Entry 5L6C (X-ray diffraction, 2.60 A resolution); this record covers chains O and P of the 28 polymer chains in the assembly.

== Chain O ==
Name: Proteasome subunit alpha type-2
Organism: Saccharomyces cerevisiae (strain ATCC 204508 / S288c)
Notes: EC 3.4.25.1
Reference sequence: P23639 (PSA2_YEAST); residues 1-250 here = UniProt positions 1-250
Chain sequence (250 residues; each row starts with the number of its first residue):
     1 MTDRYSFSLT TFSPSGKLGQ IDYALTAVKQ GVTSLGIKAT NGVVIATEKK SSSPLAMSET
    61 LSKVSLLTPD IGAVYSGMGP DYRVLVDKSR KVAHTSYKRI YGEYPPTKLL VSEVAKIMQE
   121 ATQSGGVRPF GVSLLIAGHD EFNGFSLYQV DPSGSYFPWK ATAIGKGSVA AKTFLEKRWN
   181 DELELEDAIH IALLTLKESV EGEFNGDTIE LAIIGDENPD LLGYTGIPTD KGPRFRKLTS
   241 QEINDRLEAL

== Chain P ==
Name: Proteasome subunit alpha type-3
Organism: Saccharomyces cerevisiae (strain ATCC 204508 / S288c)
Notes: EC 3.4.25.1
Reference sequence: P23638 (PSA3_YEAST); residues 0-257 here correspond to UniProt positions 1-258 (UniProt number = residue number + 1)
Chain sequence (258 residues; row label = number of the first residue in the row; numbering starts at 0):
     0 MGSRRYDSRT TIFSPEGRLY QVEYALESIS HAGTAIGIMA SDGIVLAAER KVTSTLLEQD
    60 TSTEKLYKLN DKIAVAVAGL TADAEILINT ARIHAQNYLK TYNEDIPVEI LVRRLSDIKQ
   120 GYTQHGGLRP FGVSFIYAGY DDRYGYQLYT SNPSGNYTGW KAISVGANTS AAQTLLQMDY
   180 KDDMKVDDAI ELALKTLSKT TDSSALTYDR LEFATIRKGA NDGEVYQKIF KPQEIKDILV
   240 KTGITKKDED EEADEDMK
Disordered / not traced: 0, 245-257

== Chain O / chain P interface ==
Contacting residue pairs (65):
  R4(O) - S2(P)  hydrogen bond (backbone-side chain)
  Y5(O) - S2(P)
  Y5(O) - Y5(P)
  S6(O) - G125(P)
  S6(O) - L127(P)
  F7(O) - S2(P)
  F7(O) - Y5(P)
  F7(O) - D6(P)
  F7(O) - G126(P)
  S8(O) - G126(P)  hydrogen bond (backbone-backbone)
  S8(O) - L127(P)
  S8(O) - R128(P)  hydrogen bond (side chain-backbone)
  T10(O) - R128(P)
  T11(O) - S7(P)
  T11(O) - T9(P)
  T11(O) - Q20(P)
  F12(O) - Q20(P)
  F12(O) - Y23(P)
  F12(O) - A24(P)  hydrophobic
  F12(O) - R128(P)
  F12(O) - P129(P)
  F12(O) - G131(P)
  S13(O) - Y23(P)
  P14(O) - Y23(P)  hydrophobic
  P14(O) - E26(P)
  S15(O) - E26(P)
  S15(O) - H30(P)
  G16(O) - Y23(P)
  G16(O) - E26(P)
  G16(O) - S27(P)  hydrogen bond (backbone-side chain)
  L18(O) - R128(P)
  K38(O) - E57(P)  salt bridge
  S112(O) - E84(P)
  K116(O) - I85(P)
  Q119(O) - A81(P)
  Q119(O) - D82(P)  hydrogen bond
  Q119(O) - I85(P)
  Q119(O) - R128(P)
  T122(O) - R128(P)  hydrogen bond (backbone-side chain)
  Q123(O) - Y121(P)
  Q123(O) - L127(P)
  Q123(O) - R128(P)  hydrogen bond (side chain-backbone)
  Q123(O) - P129(P)
  Q123(O) - F130(P)
  G125(O) - L127(P)
  S153(O) - A81(P)
  G154(O) - A81(P)
  S155(O) - A81(P)
  Y156(O) - E84(P)  hydrogen bond
  F157(O) - L56(P)  hydrophobic
  P158(O) - L56(P)
  P158(O) - E57(P)  hydrogen bond (backbone-backbone)
  P158(O) - T60(P)
  P158(O) - S61(P)
  W159(O) - S53(P)
  W159(O) - L55(P)
  W159(O) - L56(P)
  K160(O) - T54(P)  hydrogen bond (side chain-backbone)
  K160(O) - L55(P)  hydrogen bond (backbone-backbone)
  K160(O) - L56(P)
  K160(O) - E57(P)
  A161(O) - L55(P)
  L175(O) - L55(P)  hydrophobic
  E176(O) - T54(P)
  E176(O) - L55(P)
Also at the interface, not in a pair above, chain O (35 interface residues in all): S124, Y148, K172, W179
Also at the interface, not in a pair above, chain P (32 interface residues in all): L79, T80

== Summary ==
The interface between chain O and chain P involves 35 residues on one side and 32 on the other, with 11
hydrogen bonds and 1 salt bridge. Polar pairs include K38(O)-E57(P), R4(O)-S2(P) and S8(O)-R128(P).
Here chain O is Proteasome subunit alpha type-2 and chain P is Proteasome subunit alpha type-3, both from
Saccharomyces cerevisiae (strain ATCC 204508 / S288c). Entry 5L6C (Yeast 20S proteasome with mouse beta5i
(1-138) and mouse beta6 (97-111; 118-133) in complex with epoxyketone ...) was determined by X-ray diffraction
together with 5L52, 5L54, 5L55, 5L5A, 5L5B, 5L5D and 30 further entries from the same study.
